PDB entry 1DM4 | X-ray diffraction, 2.50 A resolution | chains A and B of the 3 polymer chains in the assembly

== Chain A ==
Protein: Protein (alpha thrombin:light chain)
Organism: Homo sapiens
UniProt: P00734 (THRB_HUMAN); residues 1-14 here correspond to UniProt positions 336-349 (UniProt number = residue number + 335)
Amino-acid sequence (35 residues; numbered 1 to 14 plus 21 insertion-coded residues; the number before each row is that of its first residue; a row labelled like 14A-14K holds insertion residues (14A, then the next letters in order)):
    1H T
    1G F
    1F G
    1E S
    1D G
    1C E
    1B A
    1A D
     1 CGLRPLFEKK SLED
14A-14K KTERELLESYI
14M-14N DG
Not modelled in the structure: 14M-14N

== Chain B ==
Protein: Protein (mutant alpha thrombin:heavy chain)
Organism: Homo sapiens
UniProt: P00734 (THRB_HUMAN); the construct lacks a stretch of the UniProt sequence and is renumbered around it, so the offset changes along the chain: 15-36 = UniProt 363-384; 37-60 = UniProt 386-409; 61-77 = UniProt 419-435; 78-97 = UniProt 437-456; 7 more segments
Amino-acid sequence (260 residues; row label = number of the first residue in the row; note: 3 numbers in that range are skipped by the numbering (no residue carries them; nothing is unmodelled there); a row labelled like 60A-60I holds insertion residues (60A, then the next letters in order)):
    15 RIVEGSDAEI GMSPWQVMLF RK
   36A S
    37 PQELLCGASL ISDRWVLTAA HCLL
60A-60I YPPWDKNFT
    61 ENDLLVRIGK HSRTRYE
   77A R
    78 NIEKISMLEK IYIHPRYNWR
   97A E
    98 NLDRDIALMK LKKPVAFSDY IHPVCLPDRE TA
129A-129C ASL
   130 LQAGYKGRVT GWGNLKET
147A-147G WTANVGK
   150 GQPSVLQVVN LPIVERPVCK DSTRIRITDN MFCAG
  184A Y
   185 KP
186A-186D DEGK
   187 RGDACEGDAG GPFVMKSP
204A-204B FN
   205 NRWYQMGIVS WGE
   219 GCD
  221A R
   222 DGKYGFYTHV FRLKKWIQKV IDQFGE
Not modelled in the structure: 15, 147A-147G
Differences from the reference sequence: engineered mutation Ala195 (Ser561 in P00734)
Cystine bridges: Cys42-Cys58, Cys168-Cys182, Cys191-Cys220
Curated features (UniProtKB/Swiss-Prot):
  - region: Ala183 to Val200 (High affinity receptor-binding region which is also known as the TP508 peptide)
  - active site (Charge relay system): His57, Asp102
  - site: Arg15, Ile16 (Cleavage)
  - glycosylation: Asn60G (N-linked (GlcNAc...) (complex) asparagine)

== Interface between chain A and chain B ==
Disulfides between the chains: Cys1(A)-Cys122(B)
Contacting residue pairs - 72 pairs, chain A then chain B:
  Cys1(A) - His119(B)
  Cys1(A) - Pro120(B)
  Cys1(A) - Val121(B)
  Cys1(A) - Cys122(B)  disulfide
  Cys1(A) - Arg206(B)  hydrogen bond (backbone-side chain)
  Asp1A(A) - His119(B)  hydrogen bond (backbone-side chain)
  Asp1A(A) - Arg206(B)
  Ala1B(A) - Arg206(B)  hydrogen bond (backbone-side chain)
  Glu1C(A) - Ile47(B)
  Glu1C(A) - Ser48(B)
  Glu1C(A) - Pro120(B)
  Gly1D(A) - Leu123(B)  hydrogen bond (backbone-backbone)
  Ser1E(A) - Leu123(B)  hydrogen bond (backbone-backbone)
  Ser1E(A) - Asp125(B)  hydrogen bond
  Ser1E(A) - Tyr208(B)
  Ser1E(A) - Lys235(B)
  Gly1F(A) - Leu123(B)
  Gly1F(A) - Lys235(B)
  Gly1F(A) - Gln239(B)
  Phe1G(A) - Leu123(B)  hydrogen bond (backbone-backbone)
  Phe1G(A) - Lys235(B)
  Phe1G(A) - Gln239(B)
  Thr1H(A) - Ile47(B)
  Thr1H(A) - Leu123(B)
  Thr1H(A) - Ile242(B)
  Thr1H(A) - Glu247(B)
  Gly2(A) - Pro120(B)  hydrogen bond (backbone-backbone)
  Gly2(A) - Cys122(B)
  Gly2(A) - Arg206(B)
  Gly2(A) - Trp207(B)  hydrogen bond (backbone-backbone)
  Leu3(A) - His119(B)  hydrogen bond (backbone-side chain)
  Leu3(A) - Arg206(B)
  Arg4(A) - Gly25(B)
  Arg4(A) - Met26(B)  hydrogen bond (side chain-backbone)
  Arg4(A) - Pro28(B)
  Arg4(A) - Trp29(B)
  Arg4(A) - Trp207(B)
  Pro5(A) - Ser115(B)
  Pro5(A) - Asp116(B)
  Leu6(A) - Asp116(B)
  Leu6(A) - Tyr117(B)  hydrophobic
  Phe7(A) - Glu23(B)
  Phe7(A) - Ile24(B)
  Phe7(A) - Gly25(B)
  Phe7(A) - Met26(B)  hydrophobic
  Glu8(A) - Lys202(B)
  Glu8(A) - Asn205(B)
  Glu8(A) - Trp207(B)  hydrogen bond
  Lys9(A) - His119(B)
  Asp14(A) - Glu23(B)
  Asp14(A) - Met26(B)
  Asp14(A) - Arg137(B)  salt bridge
  Lys14A(A) - Asp21(B)  hydrogen bond (side chain-backbone)
  Lys14A(A) - Glu23(B)  hydrogen bond (backbone-side chain)
  Thr14B(A) - Arg137(B)  hydrogen bond
  Thr14B(A) - Asn159(B)  hydrogen bond
  Glu14C(A) - Lys202(B)  salt bridge
  Glu14E(A) - Lys135(B)  salt bridge
  Glu14E(A) - Asn159(B)  hydrogen bond
  Glu14E(A) - Tyr184A(B)
  Glu14E(A) - Lys186D(B)  salt bridge
  Leu14F(A) - Asn159(B)
  Leu14F(A) - Trp207(B)  hydrophobic
  Ser14I(A) - Gly133(B)  hydrogen bond (side chain-backbone)
  Ser14I(A) - Tyr134(B)
  Ser14I(A) - Lys135(B)  hydrogen bond (side chain-backbone)
  Tyr14J(A) - Leu129C(B)  hydrophobic
  Tyr14J(A) - Tyr134(B)  hydrophobic
  Tyr14J(A) - Lys135(B)  hydrogen bond (side chain-backbone)
  Tyr14J(A) - Met201(B)
  Tyr14J(A) - Lys202(B)
  Ile14K(A) - Tyr134(B)
Other interface residues (no listed pair), chain B (41 interface residues in all): Ser20, Phe114, Pro124, Pro204, Asn204B

== In short ==
26 residues of chain A and 41 residues of chain B are in contact; the contacts include 1 disulfide bond, 20
hydrogen bonds and 4 salt bridges. Polar contacts include Glu14E(A)-Lys135(B), Asp14(A)-Arg137(B) and
Glu14E(A)-Lys186D(B). From UniProt: active-site residues His57(B) and Asp102(B) on chain B.
Here chain A is Protein (alpha thrombin:light chain) and chain B is Protein (mutant alpha thrombin:heavy
chain), both from Homo sapiens. Entry 1DM4 (Ser195ala mutant of human thrombin complexed with fibrinopeptide A
(7-16)) was determined by X-ray diffraction.
